Entry 7Z0S (electron microscopy, 2.60 A resolution); this record covers chains E and B of the 6 polymer chains in the assembly.

[Chain E]
Molecule: Formate hydrogenlyase subunit 5
Source organism: Escherichia coli K-12
Notes: engineered mutation(s): internal deca-His-Gly-Ser sequence after Gly83
Reference sequence: P16431 (HYCE_ECOLI); numbering as in UniProt; present here: 1-82, 84-569
Amino-acid sequence (581 residues; row label = number of the first residue in the row; note: 1 number in that range is skipped by the numbering (no residue carries it; nothing is unmodelled there); a row labelled like 82A-82M holds insertion residues (82A, then the next letters in order)):
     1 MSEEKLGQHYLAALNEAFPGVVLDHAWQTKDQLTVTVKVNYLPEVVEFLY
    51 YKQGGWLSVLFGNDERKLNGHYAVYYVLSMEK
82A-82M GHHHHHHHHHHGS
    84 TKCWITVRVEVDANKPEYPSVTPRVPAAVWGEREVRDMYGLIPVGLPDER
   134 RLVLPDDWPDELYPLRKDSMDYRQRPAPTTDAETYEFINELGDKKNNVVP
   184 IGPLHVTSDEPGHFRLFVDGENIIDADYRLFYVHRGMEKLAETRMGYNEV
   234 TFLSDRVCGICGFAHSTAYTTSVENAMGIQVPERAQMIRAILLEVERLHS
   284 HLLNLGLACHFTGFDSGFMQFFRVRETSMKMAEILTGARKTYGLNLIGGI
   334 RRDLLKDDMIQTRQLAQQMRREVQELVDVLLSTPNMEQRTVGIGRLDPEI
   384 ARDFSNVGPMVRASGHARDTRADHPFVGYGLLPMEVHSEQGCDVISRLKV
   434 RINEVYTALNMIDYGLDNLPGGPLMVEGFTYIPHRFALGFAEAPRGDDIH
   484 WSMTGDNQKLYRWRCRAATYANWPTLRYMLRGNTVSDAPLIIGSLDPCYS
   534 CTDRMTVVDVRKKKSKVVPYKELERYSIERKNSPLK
Unresolved in the structure: 1-4, 82A-82M, 538-569
Construct notes: expression tag (82B-82M)
Ion coordination: Ni2+: Cys241, Cys244, Cys531, Cys534; carbonmonoxide-(dicyano) iron Fe: Cys244, Cys534
Residues lining bound ligands:
  - DR9 (1-cis-9-octadecanoyl-2-cis-9-hexadecanoyl phosphatidyl glycerol): Ser365, Thr366, Pro367, Asn368
  - carbonmonoxide-(dicyano) iron (FCO): Cys244, His248, Ala476, Pro477, Arg478, Gly479, Asp481, Ala500, Ala501, Thr502, Cys531, Cys534
Reported in the primary citation:
  - catalytic residues: Glu193, His284, Arg395, Glu437
  - Ni2+ coordination: Cys531
  - catalytic residues: Ser283, Arg478, Asp529 (proposed by the authors, not directly observed)

[Chain B]
Molecule: Formate hydrogenlyase subunit 2
Source organism: Escherichia coli K-12
Reference sequence: P0AAK1 (HYCB_ECOLI); residues 1-203 here = UniProt positions 1-203
Amino-acid sequence (203 residues; each row starts with the number of its first residue):
     1 MNRFVIADSTLCIGCHTCEAACSETHRQHGLQSMPRLRVMLNEKESAPQL
    51 CHHCEDAPCAVVCPVNAITRVDGAVQLNESLCVSCKLCGIACPFGAIEFS
   101 GSRPLDIPANANTPKAPPAPPAPARVSTLLDWVPGIRAIAVKCDLCSFDE
   151 QGPACVRMCPTKALHLVDNTDIARVSKRKRELTFNTDFGDLTLFQQAQSG
   201 EAK
Unresolved in the structure: 171-203
Ion coordination: 4Fe-4S cluster Fe site 1: Cys12, Cys15, Cys18, Cys159; 4Fe-4S cluster Fe site 2: Cys22, Cys143, Cys146, Cys155; 4Fe-4S cluster Fe site 3: Cys51, Cys54, Cys59, Cys92; 4Fe-4S cluster Fe site 4: Cys63, Cys82, Cys85, Cys88
Residues lining bound ligands:
  - 4Fe-4S cluster (SF4), molecule 1: Val5, Cys22, His26, Arg36, Leu37, Leu50, Cys143, Asp144, Leu145, Cys146, Pro153, Ala154, Cys155
  - 4Fe-4S cluster (SF4), molecule 2: Cys12, Ile13, Gly14, Cys15, His16, Thr17, Cys18, Val39, Pro48, Cys159, Pro160, Thr161, Ala163, Leu164
  - 4Fe-4S cluster (SF4), molecule 3: Cys51, His52, His53, Cys54, Ala57, Pro58, Cys59, Val75, Cys92, Pro93, Phe94, Ala96, Ile97, Lys142
  - 4Fe-4S cluster (SF4), molecule 4: Val62, Cys63, Pro64, Val65, Ala67, Ile68, Leu77, Cys82, Val83, Ser84, Cys85, Lys86, Leu87, Cys88, Phe99, Ala140
UniProt features mapped onto this chain:
  - binding site ([4Fe-4S] cluster): Cys12, Cys15, Cys18, Cys22, Cys51, Cys54, Cys59, Cys63, Cys82, Cys85, Cys88, Cys92, Cys143, Cys146, Cys155, Cys159

[How chain E and chain B interact]
Pairs across the interface (56; chain E residue first):
  Lys67(E) with Asp106(B)
  Asp143(E) with Lys115(B)
  Glu144(E) with Lys115(B)
  Lys150(E) with Leu105(B); Asp106(B); Ile107(B); Pro108(B)
  Ser152(E) with Thr113(B)
  Met153(E) with Ala111(B); Thr113(B)
  Asp154(E) with Ala111(B), hydrogen bond (backbone-backbone); Asn112(B); Ala119(B)
  Arg156(E) with Ala119(B); Pro120(B), hydrogen bond (side chain-backbone)
  Gln157(E) with Ala111(B); Asn112(B); Thr113(B), hydrogen bond (side chain-backbone); Ala116(B); Pro117(B), hydrogen bond (side chain-backbone); Pro118(B); Ala119(B)
  Arg158(E) with Pro117(B)
  Pro159(E) with Lys115(B); Ala116(B), hydrophobic
  Glu225(E) with Pro104(B)
  Thr226(E) with Pro104(B); Ile107(B)
  Arg227(E) with Pro134(B); Gly135(B)
  Glu460(E) with Leu81(B)
  Gly461(E) with Asn78(B), hydrogen bond (backbone-side chain); Leu81(B)
  Phe462(E) with Ser80(B), hydrogen bond (backbone-side chain)
  Pro466(E) with Gln28(B); His29(B)
  Gly488(E) with Leu105(B)
  Asp489(E) with Gly30(B); Ser102(B), hydrogen bond; Leu105(B)
  Asn490(E) with Gly30(B), hydrogen bond (backbone-backbone); Glu79(B); Ser80(B), hydrogen bond
  Gln491(E) with Gln32(B), hydrogen bond; Gly101(B); Ser102(B), hydrogen bond (side chain-backbone); Arg137(B), hydrogen bond (side chain-backbone); Ile139(B)
  Lys492(E) with Ser102(B); Arg103(B); Pro104(B); Leu105(B); Gly135(B), hydrogen bond (side chain-backbone)
  Leu493(E) with Leu105(B)
  Tyr494(E) with Leu105(B), hydrophobic; Asp106(B), hydrogen bond
Other interface residues (no listed pair), chain E (32 interface residues in all): Leu68, Leu145, Asp151, Lys222, Glu232, Thr463, Tyr464
Other interface residues (no listed pair), chain B (30 interface residues in all): Leu31

[In short]
The interface between chain E and chain B involves 32 residues on one side and 30 on the other; the contacts
include 14 hydrogen bonds. Polar pairs include Arg156(E)-Pro120(B), Gln157(E)-Thr113(B) and
Gln157(E)-Pro117(B). Bound to chain E: carbonmonoxide-(dicyano) iron and compound DR9. The paper reports
catalytic residues Glu193(E), His284(E) and Arg395(E) among others; Ni2+ coordination by Cys531(E).
Here chain E is Formate hydrogenlyase subunit 5 and chain B is Formate hydrogenlyase subunit 2, both from
Escherichia coli K-12. Entry 7Z0S (Structure of the Escherichia coli formate hydrogenlyase complex (anaerobic
preparation, without formate dehydrogenase H)) was determined by electron microscopy, deposited together with
7Z0T.
